2A2I - chains A and B; structure by X-ray diffraction, 1.95 A resolution.

== Chain A ==
Name: 2-dehydro-3-deoxyphosphooctonate aldolase
Source organism: Aquifex aeolicus
Notes: EC 2.5.1.55
UniProt: O66496 (KDSA_AQUAE); residues 1001-1267 here correspond to UniProt positions 1-267 (UniProt number = residue number - 1000)
Chain sequence (267 residues; each row starts with the number of its first residue):
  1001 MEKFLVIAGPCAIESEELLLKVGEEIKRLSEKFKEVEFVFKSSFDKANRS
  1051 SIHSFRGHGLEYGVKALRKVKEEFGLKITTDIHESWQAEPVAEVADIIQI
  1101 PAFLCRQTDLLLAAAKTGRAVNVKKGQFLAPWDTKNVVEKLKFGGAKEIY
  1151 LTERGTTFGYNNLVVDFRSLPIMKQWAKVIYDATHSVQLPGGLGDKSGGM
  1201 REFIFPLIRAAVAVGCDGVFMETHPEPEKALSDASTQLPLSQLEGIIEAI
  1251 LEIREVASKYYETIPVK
Disordered / not traced: 1001, 1265-1267
Metal / ion sites: Zn2+: Cys-1011, His-1185, Glu-1222, Asp-1233
Ligand contacts:
  - arabinose-5-phosphate (A5P): Cys-1011, Lys-1046, Asn-1048, Arg-1049, Ser-1050, Phe-1103, Arg-1154, His-1185, Gln-1188, Asp-1195, Lys-1196, Ser-1197, Asp-1233
  - phosphoenolpyruvate (PEP): Lys-1041, Ser-1043, Lys-1046, Asp-1081, Gln-1099, Pro-1101, Ala-1102, Lys-1124, Arg-1154, His-1185, Phe-1220, Glu-1222

== Chain B ==
Name: 2-dehydro-3-deoxyphosphooctonate aldolase
Source organism: Aquifex aeolicus
Notes: EC 2.5.1.55
UniProt: O66496 (KDSA_AQUAE); residues 2001-2267 here correspond to UniProt positions 1-267 (UniProt number = residue number - 2000)
Chain sequence (267 residues; numbered 2001 to 2267; the number before each row is that of its first residue):
  2001 MEKFLVIAGPCAIESEELLLKVGEEIKRLSEKFKEVEFVFKSSFDKANRS
  2051 SIHSFRGHGLEYGVKALRKVKEEFGLKITTDIHESWQAEPVAEVADIIQI
  2101 PAFLCRQTDLLLAAAKTGRAVNVKKGQFLAPWDTKNVVEKLKFGGAKEIY
  2151 LTERGTTFGYNNLVVDFRSLPIMKQWAKVIYDATHSVQLPGGLGDKSGGM
  2201 REFIFPLIRAAVAVGCDGVFMETHPEPEKALSDASTQLPLSQLEGIIEAI
  2251 LEIREVASKYYETIPVK
Disordered / not traced: 2001-2002, 2192-2198, 2265-2267
Metal / ion sites: Zn2+: Cys-2011, His-2185, Glu-2222, Asp-2233
Ligand contacts:
  - arabinose-5-phosphate (A5P): Cys-2011, Lys-2046, Asn-2048, Arg-2049, Ser-2050, Arg-2154, His-2185, Gln-2188, Ser-2232, Asp-2233
  - phosphoenolpyruvate (PEP): Lys-2041, Ser-2043, Lys-2046, Asp-2081, Gln-2099, Pro-2101, Ala-2102, Lys-2124, Arg-2154, His-2185, Phe-2220, Glu-2222

== Chain A / chain B interface ==
Contacting residue pairs (63; chain A residue first):
  Ala-1047(A) with Arg-2106(B); Gln-2107(B); Thr-2108(B), hydrogen bond (backbone-backbone)
  Asn-1048(A) with Arg-2106(B), hydrogen bond (backbone-side chain); Gln-2107(B)
  Arg-1049(A) with Arg-2106(B); Lys-2140(B), hydrogen bond (backbone-side chain)
  Ser-1050(A) with Arg-2106(B), hydrogen bond; Asn-2136(B); Lys-2140(B)
  Ile-1052(A) with Thr-2108(B); Lys-2140(B); Phe-2143(B), hydrophobic
  His-1053(A) with Glu-2139(B), salt bridge
  Arg-1056(A) with Thr-2108(B); Asp-2109(B), salt bridge
  Glu-1084(A) with Glu-2084(B); Ser-2085(B), hydrogen bond
  Ser-1085(A) with Glu-2084(B), hydrogen bond
  Phe-1103(A) with Phe-2103(B); Arg-2106(B); Gln-2107(B); Phe-2128(B), hydrophobic
  Leu-1104(A) with Leu-2104(B), hydrophobic; Gln-2107(B)
  Arg-1106(A) with Ala-2047(B); Asn-2048(B), hydrogen bond (side chain-backbone); Arg-2049(B); Ser-2050(B), hydrogen bond; Phe-2103(B)
  Gln-1107(A) with Ala-2047(B); Asn-2048(B); Phe-2103(B); Leu-2104(B)
  Thr-1108(A) with Ala-2047(B), hydrogen bond (backbone-backbone); Ile-2052(B); Arg-2056(B)
  Asp-1109(A) with Arg-2056(B), salt bridge
  Phe-1128(A) with Phe-2103(B), hydrophobic; Phe-2128(B), hydrophobic; Thr-2157(B)
  Ala-1130(A) with Tyr-2160(B), hydrophobic
  Pro-1131(A) with Tyr-2160(B)
  Trp-1132(A) with Tyr-2160(B), hydrophobic; Asn-2161(B)
  Asp-1133(A) with Asn-2161(B)
  Asn-1136(A) with Ser-2050(B)
  Glu-1139(A) with His-2053(B), salt bridge
  Lys-1140(A) with Arg-2049(B), hydrogen bond (side chain-backbone); Ser-2050(B); Ile-2052(B)
  Phe-1143(A) with Ile-2052(B), hydrophobic
  Thr-1157(A) with Phe-2128(B)
  Tyr-1160(A) with Ala-2130(B), hydrophobic; Pro-2131(B); Trp-2132(B), hydrophobic; Asp-2166(B), hydrogen bond
  Asn-1161(A) with Trp-2132(B); Asp-2133(B)
  Asp-1166(A) with Tyr-2160(B), hydrogen bond
  Gly-1191(A) with Asp-2133(B)
  Gly-1194(A) with Asn-2136(B)
  Asp-1195(A) with Asn-2136(B)
Interface residues without a listed pair, chain A (39 interface residues in all): Ser-1051, Leu-1112, Gln-1127, Leu-1129, Thr-1156, Arg-1168, Pro-1190, Ser-1197
Interface residues without a listed pair, chain B (35 interface residues in all): Ser-2051, Leu-2112, Gln-2127, Leu-2129, Thr-2156, Arg-2168, Gly-2191

== Overview ==
The interface between chain A and chain B involves 39 residues on one side and 35 on the other, with 12
hydrogen bonds and 4 salt bridges. Among the polar pairs are His-1053(A)/Glu-2139(B), Arg-1056(A)/Asp-2109(B)
and Asp-1109(A)/Arg-2056(B). Bound to chain A: phosphoenolpyruvate and arabinose-5-phosphate.
Chain A and chain B are both 2-dehydro-3-deoxyphosphooctonate aldolase (Aquifex aeolicus); the structure,
Aquifex aeolicus KDO8PS in complex with PEP, A5P, Zn2+, was determined by X-ray diffraction, deposited
together with 1FWS, 1FWW, 3E0I, 3E12 and 2A21.
